1P1F - chains A and B; structure by X-ray diffraction, 2.60 A resolution.

Chain A (and B):
Name: Inositol-3-phosphate synthase
From: Saccharomyces cerevisiae
Notes: EC 5.5.1.4; chain B of this document is another copy of the same molecule, construct and numbering; everything in this record applies to it too
UniProt: P11986 (INO1_YEAST); aligned to UniProt positions 1-533 over residues 1-533 (the alignment contains insertions or deletions, so no single offset holds)
Sequence (533 residues; row label = number of the first residue in the row):
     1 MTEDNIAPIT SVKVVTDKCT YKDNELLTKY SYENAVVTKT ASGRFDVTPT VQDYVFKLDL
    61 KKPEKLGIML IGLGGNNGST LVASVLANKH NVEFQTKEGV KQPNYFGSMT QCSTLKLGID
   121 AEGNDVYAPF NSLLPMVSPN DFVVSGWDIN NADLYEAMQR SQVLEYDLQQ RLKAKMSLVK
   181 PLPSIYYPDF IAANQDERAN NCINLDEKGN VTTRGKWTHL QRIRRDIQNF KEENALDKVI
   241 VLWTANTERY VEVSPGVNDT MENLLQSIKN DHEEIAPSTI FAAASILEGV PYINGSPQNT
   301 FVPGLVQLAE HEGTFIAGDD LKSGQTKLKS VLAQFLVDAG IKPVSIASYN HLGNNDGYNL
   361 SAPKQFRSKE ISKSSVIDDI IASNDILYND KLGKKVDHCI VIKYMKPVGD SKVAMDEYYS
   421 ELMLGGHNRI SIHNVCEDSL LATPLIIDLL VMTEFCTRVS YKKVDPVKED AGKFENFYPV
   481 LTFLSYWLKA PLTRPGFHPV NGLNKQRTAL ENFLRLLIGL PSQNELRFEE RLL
Disordered / not traced: 1-8, 352-375 (chain B: 1-8, 353-375, 467-472)
UniProt features mapped onto this chain:
  - binding site (NAD(+)): Gly74, Gly75, Asn76, Asn77, Asp148, Ser184, Ile185, Gln195, Asp196, Arg198, Thr244, Ala245, Asn246, Thr247, Gly295, Ser296, Asp320, Leu321, Ser323, Asn354 and 7 more in UniProt
  - modified residue: Thr48 (Phosphothreonine), Ser177 (Phosphoserine), Ser184 (Phosphoserine), Ser296 (Phosphoserine), Ser368 (Phosphoserine), Ser374 (Phosphoserine)

Chain A / chain B interface:
Residue-residue contacts (268; chain A residue first):
  Ile9(A) with Ser42(B); Gly43(B)
  Thr10(A) with Gly43(B); Phe45(B)
  Ser11(A) with Gly43(B), hydrogen bond (backbone-backbone); Arg44(B); Phe45(B), hydrogen bond (backbone-backbone)
  Val12(A) with Phe45(B); Val47(B), hydrophobic
  Lys13(A) with Phe45(B), hydrogen bond (backbone-backbone); Asp46(B); Val47(B), hydrogen bond (backbone-backbone)
  Val14(A) with Val47(B)
  Val15(A) with Val47(B), hydrogen bond (backbone-backbone); Pro49(B)
  Tyr30(A) with Asn524(B); Leu526(B)
  Tyr32(A) with Asn524(B); Arg527(B); Phe528(B), hydrogen bond (side chain-backbone); Glu529(B), hydrogen bond
  Glu33(A) with Pro521(B); Asn524(B), hydrogen bond (backbone-side chain)
  Asn34(A) with Ile119(B); Glu529(B), hydrogen bond
  Ala35(A) with Leu117(B); Gly118(B); Ile119(B), hydrogen bond (backbone-backbone)
  Val36(A) with Ile119(B)
  Val37(A) with Leu117(B), hydrophobic; Gly118(B); Ile119(B), hydrogen bond (backbone-backbone); Asp120(B); Val126(B), hydrophobic
  Ser42(A) with Ile9(B)
  Gly43(A) with Ile9(B); Thr10(B); Ser11(B), hydrogen bond (backbone-backbone)
  Arg44(A) with Ser11(B)
  Phe45(A) with Thr10(B); Ser11(B), hydrogen bond (backbone-backbone); Val12(B); Lys13(B), hydrogen bond (backbone-backbone); Leu117(B), hydrophobic; Val126(B), hydrophobic; Tyr127(B); Ala128(B), hydrophobic
  Asp46(A) with Lys13(B)
  Val47(A) with Lys13(B), hydrogen bond (backbone-backbone); Val14(B); Val15(B), hydrogen bond (backbone-backbone); Leu117(B), hydrophobic; Leu520(B), hydrophobic
  Pro49(A) with Val15(B)
  Tyr54(A) with Phe528(B), hydrophobic; Leu532(B), hydrophobic
  Phe56(A) with Phe528(B), hydrophobic
  Thr80(A) with Met423(B)
  Ser84(A) with Met423(B); Leu424(B)
  Ala87(A) with Leu424(B), hydrophobic
  Phe94(A) with Leu424(B); Gly425(B)
  Gln102(A) with Lys391(B)
  Asn104(A) with Met423(B)
  Phe106(A) with Gly340(B); Lys342(B); Leu387(B), hydrophobic; Glu421(B); Leu422(B); Met423(B)
  Gly107(A) with Ala339(B); Gly340(B), hydrogen bond (backbone-backbone); Ile341(B)
  Ser108(A) with Ala339(B)
  Met109(A) with Asp338(B); Ala339(B), hydrogen bond (backbone-backbone)
  Gln111(A) with Ile386(B)
  Cys112(A) with Gly340(B); Asn384(B), hydrogen bond (backbone-side chain); Leu387(B), hydrophobic
  Ser113(A) with Asp338(B), hydrogen bond (side chain-backbone); Ile386(B)
  Thr114(A) with Ser383(B), hydrogen bond (side chain-backbone); Asn384(B); Ile386(B)
  Leu117(A) with Val37(B), hydrophobic; Phe45(B), hydrophobic; Val47(B), hydrophobic
  Ile119(A) with Asn34(B); Ala35(B), hydrogen bond (backbone-backbone); Val36(B); Val37(B), hydrogen bond (backbone-backbone)
  Asp120(A) with Val36(B); Val37(B)
  Glu122(A) with Phe497(B)
  Gly123(A) with Phe497(B)
  Asn124(A) with His498(B), hydrogen bond
  Val126(A) with Val37(B), hydrophobic; Phe45(B), hydrophobic
  Tyr127(A) with Phe45(B); Ser383(B)
  Ala128(A) with Phe45(B), hydrophobic
  Pro129(A) with Ile386(B), hydrophobic
  Leu164(A) with Leu424(B), hydrophobic
  Lys327(A) with Phe335(B)
  Leu328(A) with Leu332(B), hydrophobic; Phe335(B), hydrophobic; Ile430(B), hydrophobic
  Val331(A) with Val331(B), hydrophobic
  Leu332(A) with Leu328(B), hydrophobic
  Phe335(A) with Leu328(B), hydrophobic; Val331(B), hydrophobic; Leu503(B), hydrophobic
  Asp338(A) with Met109(B); Ser113(B); Arg507(B), hydrogen bond (backbone-side chain)
  Ala339(A) with Gly107(B); Ser108(B); Met109(B); Lys327(B); Tyr486(B)
  Gly340(A) with Phe106(B); Gly107(B), hydrogen bond (backbone-backbone); Ser108(B); Cys112(B)
  Ile341(A) with Gly107(B)
  Lys342(A) with Phe106(B)
  Ser383(A) with Thr114(B), hydrogen bond (backbone-side chain); Tyr127(B)
  Asn384(A) with Cys112(B), hydrogen bond (side chain-backbone); Ser113(B); Thr114(B)
  Ile386(A) with Gln111(B); Cys112(B), hydrophobic; Ser113(B); Thr114(B)
  Leu387(A) with Phe106(B), hydrophobic; Cys112(B)
  Leu392(A) with Phe106(B), hydrophobic
  Leu422(A) with Phe106(B); Cys436(B), hydrophobic; Glu437(B); Leu441(B), hydrophobic
  Met423(A) with Ser84(B); Asn104(B); Phe106(B), hydrogen bond (backbone-backbone); Leu440(B); Pro444(B)
  Leu424(A) with Ser84(B); Phe94(B); Pro103(B), hydrophobic
  Gly425(A) with Phe94(B)
  Gly426(A) with Glu437(B); Leu440(B)
  His427(A) with Cys436(B); Glu437(B), hydrogen bond (backbone-side chain)
  Asn428(A) with Asn434(B); Val435(B); Cys436(B)
  Arg429(A) with His433(B); Asn434(B); Val435(B), hydrogen bond (backbone-backbone)
  Ile430(A) with Leu328(B), hydrophobic; Ile432(B), hydrophobic; His433(B); Asn434(B)
  Ser431(A) with Ile432(B); His433(B), hydrogen bond (backbone-backbone)
  Ile432(A) with Ile430(B), hydrophobic; Ser431(B)
  His433(A) with Arg429(B); Ile430(B); Ser431(B), hydrogen bond (backbone-backbone)
  Asn434(A) with Asn428(B), hydrogen bond; Arg429(B); Ile430(B)
  Val435(A) with Asn428(B), hydrogen bond (backbone-side chain); Arg429(B), hydrogen bond (backbone-backbone)
  Cys436(A) with His427(B); Asn428(B)
  Glu437(A) with Gly426(B); His427(B), hydrogen bond (side chain-backbone)
  Leu440(A) with Met423(B); Gly426(B)
  Leu441(A) with Leu422(B), hydrophobic
  Thr443(A) with Met423(B)
  Tyr461(A) with Leu532(B); Leu533(B), hydrogen bond (side chain-backbone)
  Lys463(A) with Leu533(B), hydrogen bond (side chain-backbone)
  Glu475(A) with Leu533(B)
  Asn476(A) with Leu533(B)
  Phe477(A) with Arg531(B)
  Tyr478(A) with Glu530(B); Arg531(B), hydrogen bond (backbone-backbone); Leu533(B), hydrophobic
  Thr482(A) with Arg531(B), hydrogen bond
  Phe483(A) with Phe528(B), hydrophobic; Arg531(B)
  Thr493(A) with Glu530(B)
  Arg494(A) with Glu530(B), hydrogen bond (side chain-backbone); Leu532(B), hydrogen bond (side chain-backbone)
  Gly496(A) with Asn124(B)
  Phe497(A) with Asn124(B); Glu529(B); Glu530(B)
  His498(A) with Asn124(B), hydrogen bond (backbone-side chain)
  Val500(A) with Arg527(B)
  Leu503(A) with Phe335(B), hydrophobic
  Asn504(A) with Asn504(B)
  Lys505(A) with Tyr127(B); Glu525(B)
  Arg507(A) with Asp338(B)
  Thr508(A) with Asn524(B); Glu525(B)
  Ala509(A) with Asn524(B); Glu525(B); Leu526(B); Arg531(B)
  Asn512(A) with Asn524(B); Leu526(B)
  Phe513(A) with Leu526(B)
  Leu516(A) with Leu526(B), hydrophobic; Phe528(B), hydrophobic
  Ser522(A) with Ser522(B)
  Gln523(A) with Asn512(B)
  Asn524(A) with Tyr32(B); Glu33(B), hydrogen bond (side chain-backbone); Ala509(B); Asn512(B), hydrogen bond (backbone-side chain); Ser522(B)
  Glu525(A) with Lys505(B), salt bridge; Ala509(B)
  Leu526(A) with Tyr30(B); Tyr32(B), hydrophobic; Ala509(B); Leu516(B), hydrophobic
  Arg527(A) with Tyr32(B), hydrogen bond (backbone-side chain); Val500(B)
  Phe528(A) with Tyr30(B), hydrophobic; Tyr32(B), hydrogen bond (backbone-side chain); Tyr54(B); Phe56(B), hydrophobic; Phe483(B), hydrophobic; Phe513(B), hydrophobic; Leu516(B), hydrophobic
  Glu529(A) with Tyr32(B), hydrogen bond; Asn34(B); Arg494(B); Phe497(B)
  Glu530(A) with Tyr478(B); Thr482(B); Thr493(B); Arg494(B), hydrogen bond (backbone-side chain); Phe497(B)
  Arg531(A) with Tyr478(B); Thr482(B), hydrogen bond (side chain-backbone); Phe483(B); Ala509(B)
  Leu532(A) with Tyr54(B), hydrophobic; Phe56(B), hydrophobic; Tyr461(B); Arg494(B)
  Leu533(A) with Tyr461(B), hydrogen bond (backbone-side chain); Lys463(B); Glu475(B); Tyr478(B), hydrophobic; Arg494(B)
Interface residues without a listed pair, chain A (134 interface residues in all): Lys18, Thr48, Asn88, Lys101, Pro103, Tyr105, Gly118, Ala121, Asp125, Glu165, Leu168, Val337, Glu421, Pro444, Tyr486, Leu520, Pro521
Interface residues without a listed pair, chain B (127 interface residues in all): Ala87, Glu98, Tyr105, Glu122, Gly123, Asp125, Pro129, Leu164, Leu168, Val337, Leu392, Thr443, Phe477, Gly496, Thr508, Gln523

Summary:
Chain A and chain B form an interface of 134 and 127 residues respectively, with 52 hydrogen bonds and 1 salt
bridge. Polar pairs include Glu525(A)-Lys505(B), Tyr32(A)-Phe528(B) and Tyr32(A)-Glu529(B). From UniProt: 27
NAD+-binding residues on chain A.
Chain A and chain B are both Inositol-3-phosphate synthase (Saccharomyces cerevisiae); the structure, Crystal
structure of apo 1L-myo-inositol 1-phosphate synthase, was determined by X-ray diffraction together with 1P1H,
1P1I, 1P1J and 1P1K from the same study.
